PDB entry 7O9S | X-ray diffraction, 2.70 A resolution | chains L and A of the 3 polymer chains in the assembly

[Chain L]
Protein: Fab nnHTN-Gn2 Light chain
Source organism: Oryctolagus cuniculus
Notes: antibody fragment or engineered binder
Sequence (215 residues; numbered -1 to 213; the number before each row is that of its first residue; numbers below 1 keep their minus sign (Thr-1 is residue -1)):
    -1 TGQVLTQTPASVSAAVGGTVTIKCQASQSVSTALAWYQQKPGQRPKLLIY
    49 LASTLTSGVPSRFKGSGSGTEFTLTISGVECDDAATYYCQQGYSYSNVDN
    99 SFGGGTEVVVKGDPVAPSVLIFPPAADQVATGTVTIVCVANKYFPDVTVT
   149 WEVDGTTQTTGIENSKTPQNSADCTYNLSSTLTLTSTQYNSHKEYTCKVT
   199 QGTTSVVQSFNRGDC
Unresolved in the structure: -1
Cystine bridges: Cys22-Cys87, Cys79-Cys172, Cys136-Cys195

[Chain A]
Protein: Envelope polyprotein
Source organism: Hantaan orthohantavirus
UniProt: A0A077D153 (A0A077D153_9VIRU); numbering as in UniProt (aligned over 18-371)
Sequence (365 residues; row label = number of the first residue in the row):
    16 TGSLRNVYDMKIECPHTVSFGENSVIGYVELPPMPLADTAQMVPESSCSM
    66 DNHQSINTITKYTQVIWRGKADPGQSSQNSFETVSTEVDLKGTCVLKHKM
   116 VEESYRSRKSITCYDLSCNSTFCKPTLYMIVPIHACNMMKSCLIALGPYR
   166 VQVVYERTYCMTGVLIEGKCFVPDQSVVSIIKHGIFDIASVHVVCFFVAV
   216 KGNTYKLFEQVKKSFESTCNDTENKVQGYYICIVGGNSAPIYVPTLDDFR
   266 SMEAFTGIFKSPHGEDHDLAGEEIASYSIVGPANAKVPHSASSDTLSLIA
   316 YSGIPSYSSLSILTSSTDAKHVFSPGLFPKLNHTNCDKSAIPLTWTGMID
   366 LPGYYEGTKHHHHHH
Unresolved in the structure: 16-17, 35-36, 190-192, 282-290, 372-380
Sequence notes: cloning artifact (16-17); expression tag (372-380)
Cystine bridges: Cys29-Cys151, Cys63-Cys157, Cys109-Cys128, Cys133-Cys138, Cys175-Cys185, Cys210-Cys247, Cys234-Cys351
Glycans and other covalent adducts: N-acetylglucosamine (NAG) linked to Asn134, Asn347

[Chain L / chain A interface]
Pairs across the interface (15; chain L residue first):
  Ser29(L) - Asp53(A)
  Tyr48(L) - Leu19(A)  hydrophobic
  Leu49(L) - Ser18(A)
  Gly90(L) - Arg165(A)  hydrogen bond (backbone-side chain)
  Tyr91(L) - Met49(A)
  Tyr91(L) - Asp53(A)
  Tyr91(L) - Gly162(A)
  Tyr91(L) - Pro163(A)
  Tyr91(L) - Arg165(A)  hydrogen bond (backbone-side chain)
  Ser92(L) - Gly162(A)
  Ser92(L) - Arg165(A)
  Tyr93(L) - Arg165(A)
  Ser94(L) - Glu60(A)
  Ser94(L) - Ala160(A)
  Asn95(L) - Glu60(A)
Also at the interface, not in a pair above, chain L (11 interface residues in all): Gln26, Ser27
Also at the interface, not in a pair above, chain A (11 interface residues in all): Asn21, Gln56

[Summary]
Chain L and chain A each contribute 11 residues to their interface; the contacts include 2 hydrogen bonds.
Polar contacts include Gly90(L)-Arg165(A) and Tyr91(L)-Arg165(A). Covalently linked N-acetylglucosamine: at
Asn134(A) and Asn347(A).
Chain L is Fab nnHTN-Gn2 Light chain (Oryctolagus cuniculus) and chain A is Envelope polyprotein (Hantaan
orthohantavirus); the structure, Hantaan virus Gn in complex with Fab nnHTN-Gn2, was determined by X-ray
diffraction, deposited together with 7NKS and 7NRH.
